Entry 7O00 (X-ray diffraction, 2.24 A resolution); this record covers chains BBB and CCC of the 3 polymer chains in the assembly.

[Chain BBB]
Name: HLA class II histocompatibility antigen DR beta chain
From: Homo sapiens
UniProt: A0A1V1IGJ9 (A0A1V1IGJ9_HUMAN); residues 2-190 here correspond to UniProt positions 31-219 (UniProt number = residue number + 29)
Amino-acid sequence (189 residues; each row starts with the number of its first residue):
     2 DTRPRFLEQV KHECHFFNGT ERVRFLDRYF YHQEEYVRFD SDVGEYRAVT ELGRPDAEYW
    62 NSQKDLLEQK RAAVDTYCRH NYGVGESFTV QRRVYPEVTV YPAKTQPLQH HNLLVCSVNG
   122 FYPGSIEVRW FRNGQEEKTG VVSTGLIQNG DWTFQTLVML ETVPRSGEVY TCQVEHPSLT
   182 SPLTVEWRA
Disordered / not traced: 107-112, 166-168
Cystine bridges: Cys-15/Cys-79, Cys-117/Cys-173
Glycans and other covalent adducts: N-acetylglucosamine (NAG) linked to Asn-19

[Chain CCC]
Name: Chaperone protein DnaK
UniProt: A1KFH2 (DNAK_MYCBP); residues 1-14 here correspond to UniProt positions 290-303 (UniProt number = residue number + 289)
Amino-acid sequence (14 residues; row label = number of the first residue in the row):
     1 RKPFQSVIAD TGIS

[How chain BBB and chain CCC interact]
Residue-residue contacts (27; chain BBB residue first):
  His-13(BBB) / Val-7(CCC)
  His-13(BBB) / Ala-9(CCC)
  Tyr-30(BBB) / Ala-9(CCC)
  Tyr-30(BBB) / Asp-10(CCC)  hydrogen bond (side chain-backbone)
  Tyr-47(BBB) / Asp-10(CCC)  hydrogen bond
  Pro-56(BBB) / Ile-13(CCC)  hydrophobic
  Asp-57(BBB) / Gly-12(CCC)
  Asp-57(BBB) / Ile-13(CCC)  hydrogen bond (side chain-backbone)
  Tyr-60(BBB) / Thr-11(CCC)
  Tyr-60(BBB) / Ile-13(CCC)  hydrophobic
  Trp-61(BBB) / Asp-10(CCC)
  Trp-61(BBB) / Thr-11(CCC)  hydrogen bond (side chain-backbone)
  Trp-61(BBB) / Gly-12(CCC)
  Leu-67(BBB) / Asp-10(CCC)
  Lys-71(BBB) / Asp-10(CCC)  salt bridge
  Tyr-78(BBB) / Gln-5(CCC)
  Tyr-78(BBB) / Val-7(CCC)  hydrophobic
  His-81(BBB) / Pro-3(CCC)  hydrogen bond (side chain-backbone)
  His-81(BBB) / Gln-5(CCC)  hydrogen bond
  Asn-82(BBB) / Phe-4(CCC)
  Asn-82(BBB) / Gln-5(CCC)  hydrogen bond (side chain-backbone)
  Gly-84(BBB) / Lys-2(CCC)
  Val-85(BBB) / Lys-2(CCC)
  Val-85(BBB) / Pro-3(CCC)
  Val-85(BBB) / Phe-4(CCC)  hydrophobic
  Gly-86(BBB) / Phe-4(CCC)
  Phe-89(BBB) / Phe-4(CCC)  hydrophobic
Other interface residues (no listed pair), chain BBB (19 interface residues in all): Val-11, Asp-28, Thr-77
Other interface residues (no listed pair), chain CCC (12 interface residues in all): Ser-6, Ile-8
Interface features reported in the paper:
  - interface residues, chain BBB: Tyr-47(BBB), Lys-71(BBB)

[Summary]
The interface between chain BBB and chain CCC involves 19 residues on one side and 12 on the other; the
contacts include 7 hydrogen bonds and 1 salt bridge. Polar contacts include Lys-71(BBB)/Asp-10(CCC),
Tyr-30(BBB)/Asp-10(CCC) and Tyr-47(BBB)/Asp-10(CCC). Covalently linked N-acetylglucosamine: at Asn-19(BBB).
The paper reports interface residues Tyr-47(BBB) and Lys-71(BBB).
Here chain BBB is HLA class II histocompatibility antigen DR beta chain (Homo sapiens) and chain CCC is
Chaperone protein DnaK. Entry 7O00 (Crystal structure of HLA-DR4 in complex with a HSP70 peptide) was
determined by X-ray diffraction, deposited together with 7NZE, 7NZF and 7NZH.
